PDB entry 7Z19 | electron microscopy, 2.57 A resolution | chains B and D of the 9 polymer chains in the assembly

== Chain B ==
Name: Alpha-D-ribose 1-methylphosphonate 5-triphosphate synthase subunit PhnH
From: Escherichia coli
Notes: EC 2.7.8.37
UniProt: P16686 (PHNH_ECOLI); residues 1-194 here = UniProt positions 1-194
Chain sequence (194 residues; row label = number of the first residue in the row):
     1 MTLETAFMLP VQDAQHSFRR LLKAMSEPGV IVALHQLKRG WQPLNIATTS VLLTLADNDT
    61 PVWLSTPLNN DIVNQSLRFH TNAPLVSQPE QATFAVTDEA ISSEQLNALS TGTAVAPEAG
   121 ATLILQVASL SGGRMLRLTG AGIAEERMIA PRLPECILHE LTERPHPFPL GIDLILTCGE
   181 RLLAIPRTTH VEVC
Disordered / not traced: 1, 44
Differences from the reference sequence: conflict Arg152 (Gln in P16686)

== Chain D ==
Name: Alpha-D-ribose 1-methylphosphonate 5-phosphate C-P lyase
From: Escherichia coli
Notes: EC 4.7.1.1
UniProt: P16688 (PHNJ_ECOLI); residues 1-281 here = UniProt positions 1-281
Chain sequence (281 residues; row label = number of the first residue in the row):
     1 MANLSGYNFA YLDEQTKRMI RRAILKAVAI PGYQVPFGGR EMPMPYGWGT GGIQLTASVI
    61 GESDVLKVID QGADDTTNAV SIRNFFKRVT GVNTTERTDD ATVIQTRHRI PETPLTEDQI
   121 IIFQVPIPEP LRFIEPRETE TRTMHALEEY GVMQVKLYED IARFGHIATT YAYPVKVNGR
   181 YVMDPSPIPK FDNPKMDMMP ALQLFGAGRE KRIYAVPPFT RVESLDFDDH PFTVQQWDEP
   241 CAICGSTHSY LDEVVLDDAG NRMFVCSDTD YCRQQSEAKN Q
Disordered / not traced: 1-2, 279-281
Metal / ion sites: Zn2+: Cys241, Cys244, Cys266, Cys272
Reported in the primary citation:
  - mutagenesis - E149A, Y158A: abolished growth
  - catalytic residues: Gly32 (citing earlier work)

== How chain B and chain D interact ==
Contacting residue pairs (67; chain B residue first):
  Val11(B) with Glu14(D); Lys17(D)
  Gln12(B) with Glu62(D)
  Ala14(B) with Arg21(D)
  Gln15(B) with Arg21(D); Val59(D), hydrogen bond (side chain-backbone); Ile60(D), hydrogen bond (side chain-backbone); Gly61(D); Asp64(D)
  Phe18(B) with Arg21(D); Ser58(D); Val59(D), hydrophobic
  Arg19(B) with Val59(D), hydrogen bond (side chain-backbone); Asp64(D), salt bridge; Ile120(D)
  Leu21(B) with Leu25(D), hydrophobic
  Leu22(B) with Ile24(D), hydrophobic; Val28(D), hydrophobic; Leu202(D), hydrophobic
  Lys23(B) with Glu117(D), salt bridge; Asp118(D), salt bridge
  Met25(B) with Leu25(D), hydrophobic
  Ser26(B) with Val28(D); Pro217(D); Pro218(D)
  Glu27(B) with Pro218(D)
  Thr54(B) with Arg18(D)
  Leu55(B) with Arg18(D); Arg22(D), hydrogen bond (backbone-side chain); Leu25(D), hydrophobic
  Ala56(B) with Arg18(D)
  Asp57(B) with Arg18(D), salt bridge; Arg22(D), salt bridge
  Asp59(B) with Gln15(D); Arg22(D), salt bridge
  Thr60(B) with Arg22(D)
  Ala114(B) with Ala146(D)
  Val115(B) with Arg142(D); Ala146(D), hydrophobic
  Ala116(B) with Tyr33(D)
  Pro117(B) with Ile30(D), hydrophobic; Tyr33(D)
  Glu118(B) with Lys26(D); Tyr33(D), hydrogen bond; Val35(D); Pro36(D)
  Gly120(B) with Lys26(D)
  Thr122(B) with Lys26(D)
  Gly140(B) with Phe219(D)
  Ala141(B) with Asn178(D); Phe219(D); Thr220(D)
  Gly142(B) with Pro218(D), hydrogen bond (backbone-backbone); Phe219(D)
  Ile143(B) with Phe219(D)
  Ala144(B) with Phe219(D), hydrophobic
  Phe168(B) with Ile30(D), hydrophobic; Arg180(D)
  Pro169(B) with Tyr181(D)
  Asp173(B) with Ala29(D)
  Pro186(B) with Ala29(D), hydrophobic
  Arg187(B) with Lys26(D); Ala29(D); Ile30(D)
  Thr188(B) with Ala29(D); Pro31(D); Asn178(D), hydrogen bond
Interface residues without a listed pair, chain B (39 interface residues in all): Arg20, Phe94, Ala121
Interface residues without a listed pair, chain D (40 interface residues in all): Asn8, Phe9, Thr102, Val103, Pro200

== Summary ==
39 residues of chain B and 40 residues of chain D are in contact, with 7 hydrogen bonds and 6 salt bridges.
Polar pairs include Arg19(B)-Asp64(D), Lys23(B)-Glu117(D) and Lys23(B)-Asp118(D). The Zn2+ site is built by
Cys241(D), Cys244(D), Cys266(D) and Cys272(D). From the paper: the catalytic residue Gly32(D); E149A and Y158A
of chain D abolish growth.
Here chain B is Alpha-D-ribose 1-methylphosphonate 5-triphosphate synthase subunit PhnH and chain D is
Alpha-D-ribose 1-methylphosphonate 5-phosphate C-P lyase, both from Escherichia coli. Entry 7Z19 (E. coli C-P
lyase bound to a single PhnK ABC domain) was determined by electron microscopy together with 7Z15, 7Z16, 7Z17
and 7Z18 from the same study.
